4ECZ - chains A and P of the 3 polymer chains in the assembly; structure by X-ray diffraction, 1.83 A resolution.

[Chain A]
Molecule: DNA polymerase eta
Organism: Homo sapiens
Notes: EC 2.7.7.7; fragment: Catalytic core
UniProt: Q9Y253 (POLH_HUMAN); residue numbers follow UniProt; this construct covers 1-432
Sequence (435 residues; row label = number of the first residue in the row; numbers below 1 keep their minus sign (Gly-2 is residue -2)):
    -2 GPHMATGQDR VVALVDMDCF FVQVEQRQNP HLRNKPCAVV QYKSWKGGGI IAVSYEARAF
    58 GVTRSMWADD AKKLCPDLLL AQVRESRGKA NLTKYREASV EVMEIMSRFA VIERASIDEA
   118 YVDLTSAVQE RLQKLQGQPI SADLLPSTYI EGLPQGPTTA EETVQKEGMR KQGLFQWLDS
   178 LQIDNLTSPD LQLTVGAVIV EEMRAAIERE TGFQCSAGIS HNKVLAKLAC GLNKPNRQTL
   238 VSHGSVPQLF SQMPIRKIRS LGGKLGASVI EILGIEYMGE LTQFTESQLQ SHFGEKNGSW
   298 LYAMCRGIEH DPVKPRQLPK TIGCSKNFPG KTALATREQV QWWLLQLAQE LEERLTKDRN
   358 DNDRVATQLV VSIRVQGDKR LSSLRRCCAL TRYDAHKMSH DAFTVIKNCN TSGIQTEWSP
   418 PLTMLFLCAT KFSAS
Unresolved in the structure: 155-159
Differences from the reference sequence: expression tag (-2 to 0)
Ion coordination: Na+: Asp13, Asp115, Glu116 (together with 2'-deoxyadenosine 5'-triphosphate) (shared with DT8(P) of chain P); Ca2+: Asp13, Met14, Asp115 (together with 2'-deoxyadenosine 5'-triphosphate)
Small-molecule neighbours: 2'-deoxyadenosine 5'-triphosphate (DTP): Asp13, Met14, Asp15, Cys16, Phe17, Phe18, Ile48, Ala49, Tyr52, Arg55, Arg61, Ile114, Asp115, Glu116, Lys231
Curated features (UniProtKB/Swiss-Prot):
  - binding site (Mg(2+)): Asp13, Met14, Asp115, Glu116
  - binding site (Mn(2+)): Asp13, Met14, Asp115, Glu116
  - binding site (a 2'-deoxyribonucleoside 5'-triphosphate): Arg61
  - natural variant: Val37 (deletion: In XPV), Leu75 (deletion: In XPV), Arg93 (R93P: In XPV), Arg111 (R111H: In XPV), Thr122 (T122P: In XPV), Gly153 (G153D: In a breast cancer sample), Thr191 (T191P: In XPV), Gly263 (G263V: In XPV), Val266 (V266D: In XPV), Gly295 (G295R: In XPV), Arg361 (R361S: In XPV)
  - mutagenesis: Tyr52 (Y52A/F: Reduces DNA polymerase activity; Y52E: Reduces DNA polymerase activity. Increases fidelity of replication and reduces translesion bypass), Arg61 (R61A: Reduces enzymatic activity by two-thirds), Ser62 (S62G: Increased DNA polymerase activity and translesion bypass compared to wild-type), Ala68 (A68S/V: Severe reduction in thymine dimer translesion bypass), Asn324 to Pro326 (Reduces binding to chromatin and to monoubiquitinated PCNA. Abolishes binding to monoubiquitinated PCNA; when associated with 705-E--H-713 Del)
What the authors report for this chain:
  - mutagenesis - S113A: unchanged catalytic activity

[Chain P]
Molecule: 8-nt DNA strand
Sequence (8 nucleotides; each row starts with the number of its first residue):
     1 AGCGTCAT
Ion coordination: Na+: DT8 (together with 2'-deoxyadenosine 5'-triphosphate) (shared with Asp13(A), Asp115(A), Glu116(A) of chain A)

[Chain A / chain P interface]
Pairs across the interface (23; chain A residue first):
  Ser113(A) - DT8(P)  hydrogen bond to the phosphate
  Asp115(A) - DT8(P)  phosphate contact
  Glu116(A) - DT8(P)  sugar contact
  Lys224(A) - DT8(P)  salt bridge to the phosphate
  Ile255(A) - DA7(P)  phosphate contact
  Arg256(A) - DA7(P)  phosphate contact
  Arg256(A) - DT8(P)  salt bridge to the phosphate
  Ser257(A) - DC6(P)  phosphate contact
  Ser257(A) - DA7(P)  hydrogen bond to the phosphate
  Leu258(A) - DA7(P)  phosphate contact
  Gly259(A) - DA7(P)  hydrogen bond to the phosphate
  Gly260(A) - DC6(P)  phosphate contact
  Gly260(A) - DA7(P)  phosphate contact
  Lys261(A) - DT5(P)  salt bridge to the phosphate
  Lys261(A) - DC6(P)  hydrogen bond to the phosphate
  Leu262(A) - DC6(P)  hydrogen bond to the phosphate
  Arg377(A) - DC3(P)  phosphate contact
  Arg377(A) - DG4(P)  salt bridge to the phosphate
  Leu381(A) - DC3(P)  phosphate contact
  Arg382(A) - DG2(P)  salt bridge to the phosphate
  Arg382(A) - DC3(P)  hydrogen bond to the phosphate
  Arg383(A) - DG2(P)  phosphate contact
  Cys384(A) - DG2(P)  hydrogen bond to the phosphate
Also at the interface, not in a pair above, chain A (19 interface residues in all): Ser379, Ser380
Also at the interface, not in a pair above, chain P (8 interface residues in all): DA1

[Summary]
19 residues of chain A and 8 residues of chain P are in contact; the contacts include 7 hydrogen bonds and 5
salt bridges. Polar contacts include Ser113(A)-DT8(P), Ser257(A)-DA7(P) and Gly259(A)-DA7(P). Bound to chain
A: 2'-deoxyadenosine 5'-triphosphate. From the paper: S113A of chain A leaves catalytic activity unchanged.
Chain A is DNA polymerase eta (Homo sapiens) and chain P is an 8-nt DNA strand; the structure, Human DNA
polymerase eta - DNA ternary complex: AT crystal at pH 6.5 (Na+ MES) with ..., was determined by X-ray
diffraction together with 4ECQ, 4ECR, 4ECS, 4ECT, 4ECU, 4ECV and 10 further entries from the same study.
